Entry 8FNE (electron microscopy, 3.90 A resolution); this record covers chains A and E of the 8 polymer chains in the assembly.

== Chain A (and E) ==
Protein: Maltose/maltodextrin-binding periplasmic protein, PhuN
From: Escherichia coli K-12
Notes: chain E of this document is another copy of the same molecule, construct and numbering; everything in this record applies to it too
UniProt: chimeric construct of P0AEX9, F8SJT5: residues -386 to -21 from P0AEX9 (MALE_ECOLI) positions 27-392 (UniProt number = residue number + 413); residues 1-602 from F8SJT5 positions 1-602 (same numbers)
Chain sequence (996 residues; numbered -393 to 602; the number before each row is that of its first residue; numbers below 1 keep their minus sign (His-393 is residue -393)):
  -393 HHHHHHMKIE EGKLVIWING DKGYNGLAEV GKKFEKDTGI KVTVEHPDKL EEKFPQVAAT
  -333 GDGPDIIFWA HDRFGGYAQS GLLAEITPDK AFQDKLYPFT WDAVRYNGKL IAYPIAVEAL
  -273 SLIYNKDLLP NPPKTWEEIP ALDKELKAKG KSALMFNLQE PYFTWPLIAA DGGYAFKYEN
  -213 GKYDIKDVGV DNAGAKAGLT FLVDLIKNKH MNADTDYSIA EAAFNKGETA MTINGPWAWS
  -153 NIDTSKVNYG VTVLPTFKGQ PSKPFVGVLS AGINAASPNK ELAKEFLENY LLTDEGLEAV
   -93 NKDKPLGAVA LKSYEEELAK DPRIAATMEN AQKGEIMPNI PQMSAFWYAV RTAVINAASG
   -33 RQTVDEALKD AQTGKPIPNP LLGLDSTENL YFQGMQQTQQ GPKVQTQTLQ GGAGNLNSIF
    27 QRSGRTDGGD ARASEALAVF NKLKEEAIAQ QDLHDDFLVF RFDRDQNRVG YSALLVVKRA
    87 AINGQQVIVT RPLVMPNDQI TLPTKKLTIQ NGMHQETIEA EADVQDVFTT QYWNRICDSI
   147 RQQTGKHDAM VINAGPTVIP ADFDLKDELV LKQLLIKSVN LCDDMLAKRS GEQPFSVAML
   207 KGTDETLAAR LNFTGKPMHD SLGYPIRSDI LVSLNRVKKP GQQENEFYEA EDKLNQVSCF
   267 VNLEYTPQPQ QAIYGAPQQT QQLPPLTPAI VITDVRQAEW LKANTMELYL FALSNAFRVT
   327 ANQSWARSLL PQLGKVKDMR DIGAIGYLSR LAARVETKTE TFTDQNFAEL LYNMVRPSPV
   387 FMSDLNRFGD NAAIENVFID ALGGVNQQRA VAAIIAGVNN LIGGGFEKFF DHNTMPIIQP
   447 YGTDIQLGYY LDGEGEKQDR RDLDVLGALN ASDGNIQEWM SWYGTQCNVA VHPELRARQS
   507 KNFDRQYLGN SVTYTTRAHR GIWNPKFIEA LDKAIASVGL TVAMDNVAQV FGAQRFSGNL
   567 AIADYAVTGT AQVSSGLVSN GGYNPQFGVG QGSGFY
Not modelled in the structure: -393 to 18, 276-287, 556-602 (chain E: -393 to 590)
Differences from the reference sequence: expression tag (-393 to -387); linker (-20 to 0)
What the authors report for this chain:
  - conformationally variable residues (loop rearrangement): Ala19 to Asp36, Ile106 to Asp129, Arg242 to Lys259

== Interface between chain A and chain E ==
Contacting residue pairs (25):
  Thr136(A) - Val595(E)
  Thr136(A) - Gln597(E)
  Trp139(A) - Gln597(E)
  Asn140(A) - Gln597(E)  hydrogen bond
  Val157(A) - Ser599(E)
  Ile158(A) - Ser599(E)
  Asn159(A) - Gln597(E)  hydrogen bond (side chain-backbone)
  Asn159(A) - Ser599(E)
  Lys194(A) - Phe601(E)
  Arg195(A) - Ser599(E)
  Arg195(A) - Gly600(E)
  Met312(A) - Phe601(E)  hydrophobic
  Arg393(A) - Gly594(E)  hydrogen bond (side chain-backbone)
  Ala399(A) - Phe601(E)
  Asn402(A) - Tyr602(E)
  Asp406(A) - Val595(E)
  Asp406(A) - Tyr602(E)  hydrogen bond
  Leu408(A) - Phe593(E)  hydrophobic
  Gly409(A) - Phe593(E)
  Gly410(A) - Phe593(E)
  Asn412(A) - Val595(E)
  Asn412(A) - Tyr602(E)
  Arg415(A) - Tyr602(E)
  Ala416(A) - Tyr602(E)  hydrophobic
  Pro446(A) - Phe593(E)  hydrophobic
Other interface residues (no listed pair), chain A (26 interface residues in all): Met156, Met191, Ile400, Val403, Val411, Ala419
Other interface residues (no listed pair), chain E (10 interface residues in all): Gly596, Gly598

== Overview ==
26 residues of chain A and 10 residues of chain E are in contact; the contacts include 4 hydrogen bonds. Among
the polar pairs are Asn140(A)-Gln597(E), Asn159(A)-Gln597(E) and Arg393(A)-Gly594(E). The paper reports
conformational variability at Ala19(A), Ile106(A) and Arg242(A).
Both chains are Maltose/maltodextrin-binding periplasmic protein, PhuN (Escherichia coli K-12). Entry 8FNE
(phiPA3 PhuN Tetramer, p2) was determined by electron microscopy (same publication as 8FV5).
